3W6B - chain A; structure by X-ray diffraction, 1.90 A resolution.

== Chain A ==
Protein: Lysozyme-like chitinolytic enzyme
Notes: EC 3.2.1.14; fragment: catalytic domain
UniProtKB: B7XCV4 (B7XCV4_9RALS); numbering as in UniProt (aligned over 89-252)
Chain sequence (183 residues; numbered 72 to 254; the number before each row is that of its first residue):
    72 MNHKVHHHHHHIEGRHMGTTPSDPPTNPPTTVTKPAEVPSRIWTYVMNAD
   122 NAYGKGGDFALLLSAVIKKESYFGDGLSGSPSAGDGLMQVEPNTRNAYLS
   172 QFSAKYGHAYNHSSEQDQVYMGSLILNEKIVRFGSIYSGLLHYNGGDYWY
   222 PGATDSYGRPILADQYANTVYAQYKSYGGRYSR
Unresolved in the structure: 72-94
Differences from the reference sequence: expression tag (72-88, 253-254)
What the authors report for this chain:
  - catalytic residues: E141, E162, D226
  - mutagenesis - E141A (>250-fold), E141D (>250-fold), E141N (>100-fold), E141Q (>250-fold), E162A, E162D, E162N, D226A (100-fold), D226N (100-fold): decreased catalytic activity
  - mutagenesis - E162Q (2.5-fold): increased catalytic activity
  - mutagenesis - E141Q: abolished catalytic activity on NAG-oligomer substrates
  - mutagenesis - E141Q: unchanged binding to NAG oligomer
  - contacts within the chain: D226-R230 (salt bridge)
  - specificity-determining residues: S153, Q160 (proposed by the authors, not directly observed)

== In short ==
From the paper: catalytic residues E141, E162 and D226; E141A, E141D and E141N, among others, reduce catalytic
activity; 10 substitutions were tested in all.
Chain A is Lysozyme-like chitinolytic enzyme; the structure, Crystal structure of catalytic domain of
chitinase from Ralstonia sp. A-471, was determined by X-ray diffraction, deposited together with 3W6D and
3W6E.
